Entry 1TGS (X-ray diffraction, 1.80 A resolution); this record covers chains Z and I.

Chain Z:
Protein: Trypsinogen
Organism: Bos taurus
UniProt: P00760 (TRY1_BOVIN); the construct lacks a stretch of the UniProt sequence and is renumbered around it, so the offset changes along the chain: 10-34 = UniProt 15-39; 37-67 = UniProt 40-70; 69-125 = UniProt 71-127; 127-130 = UniProt 128-131; 5 more segments
Sequence (229 residues; row label = number of the first residue in the row; note: 10 numbers in that range are skipped by the numbering (no residue carries them; nothing is unmodelled there)):
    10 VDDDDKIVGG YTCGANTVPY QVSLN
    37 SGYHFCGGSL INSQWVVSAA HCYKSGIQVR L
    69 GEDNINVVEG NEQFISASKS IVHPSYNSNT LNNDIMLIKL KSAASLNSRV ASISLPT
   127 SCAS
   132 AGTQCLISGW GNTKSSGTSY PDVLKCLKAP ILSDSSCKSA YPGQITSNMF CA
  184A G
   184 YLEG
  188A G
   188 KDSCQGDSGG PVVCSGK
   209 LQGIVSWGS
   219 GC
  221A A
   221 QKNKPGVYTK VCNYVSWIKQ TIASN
Disordered / not traced: 10-13
Disulfides: Cys22-Cys157, Cys42-Cys58, Cys128-Cys232, Cys136-Cys201, Cys168-Cys182, Cys191-Cys220
Bound ions: Ca2+: Glu70, Asn72, Val75, Glu80

Chain I:
Protein: Pancreatic secretory trypsin inhibitor (kazal type)
Organism: Sus scrofa
UniProt: P00998 (IPK1_PIG); the author numbering skips numbers that UniProt does not, so the offset changes along the chain: 2-8 = UniProt 3-9; 10-56 = UniProt 10-56
Sequence (56 residues; each row starts with the number of its first residue; note: 1 number in that range is skipped by the numbering (no residue carries it; nothing is unmodelled there)):
     1 T
    1A S
     2 PQREATC
    10 TSEVSGCPKI YNPVCGTDGI TYSNECVLCS ENKKRQTPVL IQKSGPC
Disulfides: Cys8-Cys38, Cys16-Cys35, Cys24-Cys56
Swiss-Prot annotation at these positions:
  - site: Lys18, Ile19 (Reactive bond for trypsin), Tyr20, Asn21 (Necessary for sperm binding)

How chain Z and chain I interact:
Pairs across the interface (48; chain Z residue first):
  Tyr39(Z) with Tyr20(I); Asn21(I), hydrogen bond; Pro22(I)
  His40(Z) with Tyr20(I)
  Phe41(Z) with Ile19(I); Tyr20(I), hydrogen bond (backbone-backbone)
  Cys42(Z) with Ile19(I), hydrophobic
  His57(Z) with Pro17(I); Ile19(I)
  Asn97(Z) with Thr10(I), hydrogen bond (side chain-backbone); Ser11(I); Glu12(I), hydrogen bond (backbone-backbone); Val13(I)
  Thr98(Z) with Val13(I)
  Thr149(Z) with Thr30(I)
  Ser150(Z) with Tyr20(I); Ser32(I)
  Tyr151(Z) with Tyr20(I), hydrophobic
  Pro152(Z) with Tyr20(I)
  Gln175(Z) with Val13(I); Ser14(I)
  Asp189(Z) with Lys18(I), salt bridge
  Ser190(Z) with Lys18(I), hydrogen bond (backbone-side chain)
  Cys191(Z) with Lys18(I)
  Gln192(Z) with Pro17(I); Lys18(I); Ile19(I); Ser32(I); Asn33(I)
  Gly193(Z) with Lys18(I), hydrogen bond (backbone-backbone); Tyr20(I)
  Asp194(Z) with Lys18(I), hydrogen bond (backbone-backbone)
  Ser195(Z) with Pro17(I); Lys18(I), hydrogen bond (side chain-backbone); Ile19(I), hydrogen bond (side chain-backbone)
  Val213(Z) with Lys18(I)
  Ser214(Z) with Pro17(I); Lys18(I), hydrogen bond (backbone-backbone)
  Trp215(Z) with Gly15(I); Cys16(I); Pro17(I), hydrophobic; Lys18(I)
  Gly216(Z) with Gly15(I); Cys16(I), hydrogen bond (backbone-backbone); Lys18(I)
  Ser217(Z) with Ser14(I); Gly15(I)
  Gly226(Z) with Lys18(I)
Other interface residues (no listed pair), chain Z (30 interface residues in all): Cys58, Lys60, Leu99, Tyr172, Gly219
Other interface residues (no listed pair), chain I (18 interface residues in all): Ile29, Val36

In short:
30 residues of chain Z and 18 residues of chain I are in contact; the contacts include 11 hydrogen bonds and 1
salt bridge. Polar pairs include Asp189(Z)-Lys18(I), Tyr39(Z)-Asn21(I) and Asn97(Z)-Thr10(I). The Ca2+ site is
built by Glu70(Z), Asn72(Z), Val75(Z) and Glu80(Z).
Here chain Z is Trypsinogen (Bos taurus) and chain I is Pancreatic secretory trypsin inhibitor (kazal type)
(Sus scrofa). Entry 1TGS (Three-dimensional structure of the complex between pancreatic secretory inhibitor
(kazal type) and trypsinogen at 1.8 angstroms ...) was determined by X-ray diffraction.
